9CAQ - chains 3 and S of the 14 polymer chains in the assembly; structure by electron microscopy, 3.20 A resolution.

== Chain 3 ==
Protein: DNA replication licensing factor MCM3
Organism: Homo sapiens
Notes: EC 3.6.4.12
UniProtKB: P25205 (MCM3_HUMAN); numbering as in UniProt (aligned over 1-808)
Sequence (808 residues; numbered 1 to 808; the number before each row is that of its first residue):
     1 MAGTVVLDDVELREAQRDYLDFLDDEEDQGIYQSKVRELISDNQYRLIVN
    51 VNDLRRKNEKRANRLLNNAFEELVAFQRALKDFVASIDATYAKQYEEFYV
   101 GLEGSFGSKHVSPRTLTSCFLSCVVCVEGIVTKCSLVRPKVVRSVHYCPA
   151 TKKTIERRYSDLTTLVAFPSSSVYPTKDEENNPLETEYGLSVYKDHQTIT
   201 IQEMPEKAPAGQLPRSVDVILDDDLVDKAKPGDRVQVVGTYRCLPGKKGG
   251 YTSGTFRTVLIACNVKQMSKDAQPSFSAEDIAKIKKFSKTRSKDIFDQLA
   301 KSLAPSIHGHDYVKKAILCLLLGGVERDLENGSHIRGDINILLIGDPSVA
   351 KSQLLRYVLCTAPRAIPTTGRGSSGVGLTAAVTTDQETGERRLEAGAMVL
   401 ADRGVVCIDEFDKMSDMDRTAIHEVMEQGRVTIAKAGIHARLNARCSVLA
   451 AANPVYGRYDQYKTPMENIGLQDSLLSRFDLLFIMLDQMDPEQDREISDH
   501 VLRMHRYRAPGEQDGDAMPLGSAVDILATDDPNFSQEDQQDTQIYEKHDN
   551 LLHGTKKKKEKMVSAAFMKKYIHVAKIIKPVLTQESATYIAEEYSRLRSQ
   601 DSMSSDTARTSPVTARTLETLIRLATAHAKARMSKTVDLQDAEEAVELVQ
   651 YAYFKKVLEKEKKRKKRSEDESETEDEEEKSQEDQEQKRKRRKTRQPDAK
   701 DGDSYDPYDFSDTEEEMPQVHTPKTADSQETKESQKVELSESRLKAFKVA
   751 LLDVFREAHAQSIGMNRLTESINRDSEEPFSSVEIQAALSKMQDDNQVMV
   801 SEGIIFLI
Unresolved in the structure: 1-3, 519-542, 553-565, 660-808
Small-molecule neighbours:
  - ADP (adenosine-5'-diphosphate): Ile307, His308, His310, Pro347, Ser348, Val349, Ala350, Lys351, Ser352, Gln353, Ile497, Val501
  - ADP: Ile335, His423, Glu427, Arg478, Ala615, Arg616, Glu619
Swiss-Prot annotation at these positions:
  - motif: Ser477 to Asp480 (Arginine finger)
  - binding site (ADP): Gln353, Leu393, Glu394, Ala395, Ala397
  - binding site (ATP): Ala523, Arg664
  - modified residue: Ala2 (N-acetylalanine), Ser160 (Phosphoserine), Ser275 (Phosphoserine), Lys293 (N6-acetyllysine), Ser535 (Phosphoserine), Lys547 (N6-acetyllysine), Ser611 (Phosphoserine), Ser668 (Phosphoserine), Ser672 (Phosphoserine), Thr674 (Phosphothreonine), Ser681 (Phosphoserine), Tyr708 (Phosphotyrosine), Ser711 (Phosphoserine), Thr713 (Phosphothreonine), Thr722 (Phosphothreonine), Thr725 (Phosphothreonine), Ser728 (Phosphoserine), Ser734 (Phosphoserine)
  - mutagenesis: Ser535 (S535A: 50% reduction in phosphorylation by ATM or ATR)

== Chain S ==
Molecule: 44-nt DNA strand
Sequence (44 nucleotides; each row starts with the number of its first residue; numbers below 1 keep their minus sign (DA-45 is residue -45)):
   -45 AAAAAAAAAAAAAAAAAAAAATTTTTTTTTTTTTTTTTTTTTTT

== Interface between chain 3 and chain S ==
Pairs across the interface (4; chain 3 residue first):
  Gly250(3) - DT-24(S)  base contact
  Glu387(3) - DT-16(S)  phosphate contact
  Met417(3) - DT-6(S)  phosphate contact
  Met417(3) - DT-5(S)  phosphate contact
Interface residues without a listed pair, chain 3 (5 interface residues in all): Arg371, Ser415

== In short ==
5 residues of chain 3 face 4 of chain S across their interface. Ligands of chain 3: ADP. From UniProt: 5
ADP-binding residues, ATP-binding residues Ala523(3) and Arg664(3) and one mutagenesis site on chain 3.
Here chain 3 is DNA replication licensing factor MCM3 (Homo sapiens) and chain S is a 44-nt DNA strand. Entry
9CAQ (Cryo-EM structure of a human MCM2-7 double hexamer formed from independently loaded MCM2-7 single
hexamers) was determined by electron microscopy (same publication as 8W0E, 8W0F, 8W0G and 8W0I).
